PDB entry 1MNN | X-ray diffraction, 1.40 A resolution | chains C and A of the 3 polymer chains in the assembly

# Chain C
Molecule: 14-nt DNA strand
Sequence (14 nucleotides; each row starts with the number of its first residue):
     1 AGTTTTTGTG TCGC

# Chain A
Name: NDT80 protein
Organism: Saccharomyces cerevisiae
Notes: fragment: DNA-BINDING DOMAIN (residues 1-340)
UniProt: P38830 (NDT80_YEAST); residues 1-340 here = UniProt positions 1-340
Sequence (340 residues; row label = number of the first residue in the row):
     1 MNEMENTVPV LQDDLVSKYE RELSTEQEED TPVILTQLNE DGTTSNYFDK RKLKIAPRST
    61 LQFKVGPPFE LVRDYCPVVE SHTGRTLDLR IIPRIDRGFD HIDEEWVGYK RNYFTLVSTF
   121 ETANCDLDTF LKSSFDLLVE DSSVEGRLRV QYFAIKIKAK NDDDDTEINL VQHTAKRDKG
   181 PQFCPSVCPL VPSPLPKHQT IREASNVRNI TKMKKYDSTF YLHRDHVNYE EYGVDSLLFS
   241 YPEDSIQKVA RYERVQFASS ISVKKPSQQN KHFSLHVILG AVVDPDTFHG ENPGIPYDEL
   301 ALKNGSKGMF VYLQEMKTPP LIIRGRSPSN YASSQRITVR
Unresolved in the structure: 1-32, 140-145, 287-293, 336-340
UniProt features mapped onto this chain:
  - DNA-binding region: Glu28 to Gln335 (NDT80)
  - site (Interaction with DNA): Arg58, Arg111, Arg177, Arg208, Arg254, Arg326
  - mutagenesis: Lys50 (K50A: Reduces DNA-binding by 70%), Lys54 (K54A: Reduces DNA-binding by 50%), Pro57 (P57A: Reduces DNA-binding by 65%), Arg58 (R58A: Reduces DNA-binding by 65%), Ser59 (S59A: Reduces DNA-binding by 86%), Arg97 (R97A: Reduces DNA-binding by 67%), Lys110 (K110A: No effect on DNA-binding but strongly reduces progress through meiosis and sporulation), Arg111 (R111A: Reduces DNA-binding by 95% and abolishes sporulation), Tyr113 (Y113A: Reduces DNA-binding by 80% and abolishes sporulation), His173 (H173A: Reduces DNA-binding by 80% and strongly reduces progress through meiosis and sporulation), Lys176 (K176A: Reduces DNA-binding by 50% but does not abolish sporulation), Arg177 (R177A: Reduces DNA-binding by 96% and abolishes sporulation), 4 further mutagenesis entries in UniProt
Reported in the primary citation:
  - binding site for the 14-nt DNA strand: Pro57, Arg326
  - binding site for the 14-nt DNA strand (chain C): Pro57, Arg58, Arg111, Arg177
  - specificity-determining residues: Arg58, Arg177
  - conformationally variable residues (order/disorder transition): Ala175 to Cys184, Arg326 to Ser334
  - conformationally variable residues (order/disorder transition): Lys50 to Thr60 (proposed by the authors, not directly observed)

# Chain C / chain A interface
Pairs across the interface - 32 pairs, chain C then chain A:
  DT5(C) - Arg58(A)  hydrogen bond to the base
  DT5(C) - Lys176(A)  sugar contact
  DT6(C) - Arg58(A)  hydrogen bond to the base
  DT6(C) - Ala175(A)  phosphate contact
  DT6(C) - Lys176(A)  salt bridge to the phosphate
  DT6(C) - Asn206(A)  hydrogen bond to the phosphate
  DT7(C) - Pro57(A)  base contact
  DT7(C) - Arg58(A)  sugar contact
  DT7(C) - Arg97(A)  sugar contact
  DT7(C) - Tyr113(A)  phosphate contact
  DT7(C) - Ala175(A)  phosphate contact
  DT7(C) - Arg177(A)  base contact
  DT7(C) - Asn206(A)  hydrogen bond to the phosphate
  DT7(C) - Arg254(A)  salt bridge to the phosphate
  DG8(C) - Lys50(A)  phosphate contact
  DG8(C) - Pro57(A)  sugar contact
  DG8(C) - Gln62(A)  sugar contact
  DG8(C) - Arg97(A)  salt bridge to the phosphate
  DG8(C) - Asn112(A)  phosphate contact
  DG8(C) - Tyr113(A)  hydrogen bond to the phosphate
  DG8(C) - Arg177(A)  hydrogen bond to the base
  DT9(C) - Lys50(A)  phosphate contact
  DT9(C) - Lys54(A)  sugar contact
  DT9(C) - Arg111(A)  base contact
  DT9(C) - Asn112(A)  hydrogen bond to the phosphate
  DT9(C) - Arg177(A)  base contact
  DT9(C) - Tyr331(A)  phosphate contact
  DG10(C) - Lys54(A)  salt bridge to the phosphate
  DG10(C) - Arg111(A)  hydrogen bond to the base
  DG10(C) - Tyr331(A)  phosphate contact
  DG10(C) - Ser333(A)  hydrogen bond to the phosphate
  DT11(C) - Arg326(A)  hydrogen bond to the base
Other interface residues (no listed pair), chain A (19 interface residues in all): Ile55, Tyr109

# Overview
The interface between chain C and chain A involves 7 residues on one side and 19 on the other; the contacts
include 10 hydrogen bonds and 4 salt bridges. Among the polar pairs are DT5(C)-Arg58(A), DT6(C)-Arg58(A) and
DG8(C)-Arg177(A). From the paper: a binding site for the 14-nt DNA strand (chain C) at Pro57(A), Arg58(A) and
Arg111(A) among others; a binding site for the 14-nt DNA strand at Pro57(A) and Arg326(A).
Here chain C is a 14-nt DNA strand and chain A is NDT80 protein (Saccharomyces cerevisiae). Entry 1MNN
(Structure of the sporulation specific transcription factor Ndt80 bound to DNA) was determined by X-ray
diffraction (same publication as 1MN4).
